3WTP - chains E and I of the 10 polymer chains in the assembly; structure by X-ray diffraction, 2.67 A resolution.

# Chain E
Protein: Histone H3.3
Source organism: Homo sapiens
UniProtKB: P84243 (H33_HUMAN); residues 0-135 here correspond to UniProt positions 1-136 (UniProt number = residue number + 1)
Chain sequence (140 residues; each row starts with the number of its first residue; numbers below 1 keep their minus sign (Gly-4 is residue -4)):
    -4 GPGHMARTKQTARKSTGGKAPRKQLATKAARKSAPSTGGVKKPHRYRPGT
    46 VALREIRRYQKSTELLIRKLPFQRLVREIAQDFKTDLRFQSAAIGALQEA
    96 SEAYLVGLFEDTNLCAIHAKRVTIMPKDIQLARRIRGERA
Disordered / not traced: -4 to 35
Construct notes: expression tag (-4 to -1)
Swiss-Prot annotation at these positions:
  - site: Ser31 (Interaction with ZMYND11)
  - modified residue: Arg2 (Asymmetric dimethylarginine), Thr3 (Phosphothreonine), Lys4 (Allysine), Gln5 (5-glutamyl dopamine), Thr6 (Phosphothreonine), Arg8 (Citrulline), Lys9 (N6,N6,N6-trimethyllysine), Ser10 (ADP-ribosylserine), Thr11 (Phosphothreonine), Lys14 (N6-(2-hydroxyisobutyryl)lysine), Arg17 (Asymmetric dimethylarginine), Lys18 (N6-(2-hydroxyisobutyryl)lysine), Lys23 (N6-(2-hydroxyisobutyryl)lysine), Arg26 (Citrulline), Lys27 (N6,N6,N6-trimethyllysine), Ser28 (ADP-ribosylserine), Ser31 (Phosphoserine), Lys36 (N6,N6,N6-trimethyllysine), Lys37 (N6-methyllysine), Tyr41 (Phosphotyrosine) and 9 more in UniProt
  - lipidation: Lys18 (N6-decanoyllysine)

# Chain I
Molecule: 146-nt DNA strand
Sequence (146 nucleotides; each row starts with the number of its first residue):
     1 ATCAATATCCACCTGCAGATTCTACCAAAAGTGTATTTGGAAACTGCTCC
    51 ATCAAAAGGCATGTTCAGCTGAATTCAGCTGAACATGCCTTTTGATGGAG
   101 CAGTTTCCAAATACACTTTTGGTAGAATCTGCAGGTGGATATTGAT

# Interface between chain E and chain I
Pairs across the interface (30; chain E residue first):
  Lys36(E) - DA5(I)  salt bridge to the phosphate
  His39(E) - DA5(I)  phosphate contact
  His39(E) - DT6(I)  sugar contact
  Arg40(E) - DA82(I)  hydrogen bond to the base
  Arg40(E) - DA83(I)  hydrogen bond to the sugar
  Tyr41(E) - DT6(I)  sugar contact
  Tyr41(E) - DA7(I)  sugar contact
  Tyr41(E) - DA82(I)  sugar contact
  Tyr41(E) - DA83(I)  hydrogen bond to the phosphate
  Arg42(E) - DA82(I)  sugar contact
  Pro43(E) - DG81(I)  phosphate contact
  Pro43(E) - DA82(I)  sugar contact
  Gly44(E) - DG81(I)  phosphate contact
  Gly44(E) - DA82(I)  hydrogen bond to the phosphate
  Thr45(E) - DA82(I)  phosphate contact
  Val46(E) - DA82(I)  hydrogen bond to the phosphate
  Val46(E) - DA83(I)  phosphate contact
  Ala47(E) - DA82(I)  hydrogen bond to the phosphate
  Arg49(E) - DA7(I)  phosphate contact
  Arg49(E) - DT8(I)  phosphate contact
  Lys56(E) - DC9(I)  salt bridge to the phosphate
  Arg63(E) - DT90(I)  phosphate contact
  Arg63(E) - DT91(I)  phosphate contact
  Lys64(E) - DT91(I)  hydrogen bond to the phosphate
  Leu65(E) - DT90(I)  phosphate contact
  Leu65(E) - DT91(I)  hydrogen bond to the phosphate
  Pro66(E) - DT90(I)  phosphate contact
  Arg69(E) - DT90(I)  salt bridge to the phosphate
  Arg83(E) - DA99(I)  sugar contact
  Arg83(E) - DG100(I)  sugar contact
Other interface residues (no listed pair), chain I (15 interface residues in all): DA4, DC89, DG98

# In short
The interface between chain E and chain I involves 18 residues on one side and 15 on the other; the contacts
include 8 hydrogen bonds and 3 salt bridges. Among the polar pairs are Arg40(E)-DA82(I), Arg40(E)-DA83(I) and
Tyr41(E)-DA83(I).
Here chain E is Histone H3.3 (Homo sapiens) and chain I is a 146-nt DNA strand. Entry 3WTP (Crystal Structure
of the heterotypic nucleosome containing human CENP-A and H3.3) was determined by X-ray diffraction.
